PDB entry 5ZU1 | X-ray diffraction, 3.01 A resolution | chains C and E of the 6 polymer chains in the assembly

== Chain C ==
Name: Double-stranded RNA-specific adenosine deaminase
From: Homo sapiens
Notes: EC 3.5.4.37
Reference sequence: P55265 (DSRAD_HUMAN); numbering as in UniProt (aligned over 140-198)
Sequence (63 residues; each row starts with the number of its first residue; note: 140 numbers in that range are skipped by the numbering (no residue carries them; nothing is unmodelled there); numbers below 1 keep their minus sign (Gly-4 is residue -4)):
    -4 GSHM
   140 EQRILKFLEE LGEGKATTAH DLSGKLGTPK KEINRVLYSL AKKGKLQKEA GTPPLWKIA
Disordered / not traced: -4, 198
Sequence notes: expression tag (-4 to -1)

== Chain E ==
Molecule: 17-nt DNA strand
Sequence (17 nucleotides; each row starts with the number of its first residue):
     1 GTCGCGCGCC TTAAACC

== Interface between chain C and chain E ==
Pairs across the interface - 16 pairs, chain C then chain E:
  Lys169(C) with DC7(E), salt bridge to the phosphate; DG8(E), salt bridge to the phosphate
  Lys170(C) with DG8(E), phosphate contact; DC9(E), salt bridge to the phosphate; DC10(E), salt bridge to the phosphate
  Asn173(C) with DC7(E), phosphate contact; DG8(E), phosphate contact
  Arg174(C) with DG8(E), sugar contact; DC9(E), salt bridge to the phosphate
  Tyr177(C) with DG6(E), phosphate contact; DC7(E), hydrogen bond to the phosphate; DG8(E), base contact
  Thr191(C) with DG6(E), phosphate contact
  Pro192(C) with DG6(E), phosphate contact
  Pro193(C) with DG6(E), phosphate contact; DC7(E), phosphate contact
Other interface residues (no listed pair), chain C (9 interface residues in all): Gly190
Other interface residues (no listed pair), chain E (6 interface residues in all): DC5

== In short ==
9 residues of chain C face 6 of chain E across their interface; the contacts include 1 hydrogen bond and 5
salt bridges. Polar contacts include Tyr177(C)-DC7(E), Lys169(C)-DC7(E) and Lys169(C)-DG8(E).
Here chain C is Double-stranded RNA-specific adenosine deaminase (Homo sapiens) and chain E is a 17-nt DNA
strand. Entry 5ZU1 (Crystal Structure of BZ junction in diverse sequence) was determined by X-ray diffraction
(same publication as 5ZUO and 5ZUP).
